6Y4M - chains D and E of the 6 polymer chains in the assembly; structure by X-ray diffraction, 3.34 A resolution.

== Chain D ==
Molecule: Tubulin beta chain
Source organism: Sus scrofa
Reference sequence: P02554 (TBB_PIG); residues 1-445 here = UniProt positions 1-445
Chain sequence (445 residues; each row starts with the number of its first residue):
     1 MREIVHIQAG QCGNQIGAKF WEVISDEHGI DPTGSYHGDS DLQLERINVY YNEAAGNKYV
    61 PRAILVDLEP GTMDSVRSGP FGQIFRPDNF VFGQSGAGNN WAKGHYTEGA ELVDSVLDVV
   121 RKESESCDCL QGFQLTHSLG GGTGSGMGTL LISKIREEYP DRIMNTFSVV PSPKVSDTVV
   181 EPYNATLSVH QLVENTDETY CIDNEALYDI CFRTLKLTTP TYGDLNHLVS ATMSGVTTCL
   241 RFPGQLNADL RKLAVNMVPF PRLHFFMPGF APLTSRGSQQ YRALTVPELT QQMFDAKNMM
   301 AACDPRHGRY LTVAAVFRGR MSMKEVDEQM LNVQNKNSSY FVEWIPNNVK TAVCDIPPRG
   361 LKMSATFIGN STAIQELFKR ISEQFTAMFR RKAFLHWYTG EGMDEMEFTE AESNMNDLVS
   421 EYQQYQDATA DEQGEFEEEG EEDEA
Disordered / not traced: 280-283, 432-445
Residues lining bound ligands: GTP (guanosine-5'-triphosphate): Gly10, Gln11, Cys12, Gln15, Ile16, Asp67, Gly96, Ala97, Gly98, Asn99, Asn100, Ser138, Gly140, Gly141, Gly142, Thr143, Gly144, Ser145, Val169, Pro171, Val175, Ser176, Glu181, Asn204, Leu207, Tyr222, Leu225, Asn226
UniProt features mapped onto this chain:
  - motif: Met1 to Ile4 (MREI motif)
  - binding site (GTP): Gln11, Glu69, Ser138, Gly142, Thr143, Gly144, Asn204, Asn226
  - binding site (Mg(2+)): Glu69
  - modified residue: Ser40 (Phosphoserine), Lys58 (N6-acetyllysine), Ser172 (Phosphoserine), Thr285 (Phosphothreonine), Thr290 (Phosphothreonine), Arg318 (Omega-N-methylarginine), Glu438 (5-glutamyl polyglutamate)
  - cross-link (Glycyl lysine isopeptide (Lys-Gly)): Lys58 (interchain with G-Cter in ubiquitin), Lys324 (interchain with G-Cter in ubiquitin)
  - natural variant: His37 (H37V: In 2nd form), Asn48 (N48S: In 2nd form), Ala55 to Asn57 (sequence variant, change not given here; In 2nd form), Ser275 (S275A: In 2nd form)

== Chain E ==
Molecule: Stathmin-4
Source organism: Rattus norvegicus
Reference sequence: P63043 (STMN4_RAT); numbering as in UniProt (aligned over 49-189)
Chain sequence (143 residues; each row starts with the number of its first residue):
    47 MADMEVIELN KCTSGQSFEV ILKPPSFDGV PEFNASLPRR RDPSLEEIQK KLEAAEERRK
   107 YQEAELLKHL AEKREHEREV IQKAIEENNN FIKMAKEKLA QKMESNKENR EAHLAAMLER
   167 LQEKDKHAEE VRKNKELKEE ASR
Disordered / not traced: 47-49, 73-87, 188-189
Sequence notes: expression tag (47-48)
UniProt features mapped onto this chain:
  - modified residue: Ser90 (Phosphoserine)

== Interface between chain D and chain E ==
Pairs across the interface (27):
  Tyr106(D) with His173(E); Ala174(E), hydrophobic; Val177(E), hydrophobic; Arg178(E)
  Thr107(D) with Lys181(E)
  Ser153(D) with Leu167(E); Lys170(E)
  Lys154(D) with Asp171(E), salt bridge
  Arg156(D) with Leu167(E)
  Glu157(D) with Leu164(E); Leu167(E); Gln168(E); Asp171(E)
  Pro160(D) with Leu160(E), hydrophobic; Met163(E)
  Asp161(D) with Arg156(E)
  Gln191(D) with Lys170(E)
  Asn195(D) with Lys170(E)
  Thr399(D) with Lys184(E), hydrogen bond (backbone-side chain)
  Gly400(D) with Lys184(E)
  Glu401(D) with Val177(E); Lys181(E), salt bridge
  Gly402(D) with Val177(E); Asn180(E), hydrogen bond (backbone-side chain); Lys184(E)
  Glu407(D) with His173(E), salt bridge; Val177(E)
Also at the interface, not in a pair above, chain D (17 interface residues in all): Ala110, Met403

== In short ==
Chain D and chain E form an interface of 17 and 15 residues respectively, with 2 hydrogen bonds and 3 salt
bridges. Polar pairs include Lys154(D)-Asp171(E), Glu401(D)-Lys181(E) and Glu407(D)-His173(E). Chain D binds
GTP. From UniProt: 8 GTP-binding residues and Mg2+-binding residue Glu69(D) on chain D.
Chain D is Tubulin beta chain (Sus scrofa) and chain E is Stathmin-4 (Rattus norvegicus); the structure,
Structure of Tubulin Tyrosine Ligase in Complex with Tb111, was determined by X-ray diffraction together with
6Y4N from the same study.
